PDB entry 7EXC | X-ray diffraction, 2.39 A resolution | chains B and E of the 6 polymer chains in the assembly

[Chain B]
Name: Tubulin beta chain
Organism: Sus scrofa
UniProtKB: P02554 (TBB_PIG); residues 1-445 here = UniProt positions 1-445
Amino-acid sequence (445 residues; numbered 1 to 445; the number before each row is that of its first residue):
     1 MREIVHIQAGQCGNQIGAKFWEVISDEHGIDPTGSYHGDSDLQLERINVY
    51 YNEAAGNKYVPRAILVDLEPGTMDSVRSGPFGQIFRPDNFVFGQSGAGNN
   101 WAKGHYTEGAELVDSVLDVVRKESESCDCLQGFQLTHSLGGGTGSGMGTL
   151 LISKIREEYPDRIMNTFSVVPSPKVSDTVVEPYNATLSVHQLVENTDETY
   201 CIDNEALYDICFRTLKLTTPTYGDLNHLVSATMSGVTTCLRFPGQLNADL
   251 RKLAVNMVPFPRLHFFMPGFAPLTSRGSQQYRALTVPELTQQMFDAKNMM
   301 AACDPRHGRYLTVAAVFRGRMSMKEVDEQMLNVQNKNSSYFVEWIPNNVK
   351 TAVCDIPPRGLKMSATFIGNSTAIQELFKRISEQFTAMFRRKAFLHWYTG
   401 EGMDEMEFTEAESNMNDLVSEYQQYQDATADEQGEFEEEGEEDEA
Not modelled in the structure: 1, 429-445
Metal / ion sites: Mg2+: Gln11, Asp177 (together with GDP)
Small-molecule neighbours:
  - GDP (guanosine-5'-diphosphate): Ala9, Gly10, Gln11, Cys12, Gln15, Asn99, Ser138, Gly140, Gly141, Gly142, Thr143, Gly144, Ser145, Val169, Pro171, Val175, Asp177, Glu181, Asn204, Tyr222, Leu225, Asn226
  - JEL (N-[[3-(1,3-benzodioxol-5-yloxy)phenyl]methyl]-9H-pyrido[3,4-b]indol-3-amine): Ile4, His6, Phe20, Tyr50, Gln134, Leu135, Thr136, Asn165, Thr166, Phe167, Glu198, Tyr200, Met233, Val236, Thr237, Leu240, Leu250, Leu253, Met257, Ala314, Val316, Ala352, Ile368
Swiss-Prot annotation at these positions:
  - motif: Met1 to Ile4 (MREI motif)
  - binding site (GTP): Gln11, Glu69, Ser138, Gly142, Thr143, Gly144, Asn204, Asn226
  - binding site (Mg(2+)): Glu69
  - modified residue: Ser40 (Phosphoserine), Lys58 (N6-acetyllysine), Ser172 (Phosphoserine), Thr285 (Phosphothreonine), Thr290 (Phosphothreonine), Arg318 (Omega-N-methylarginine), Glu438 (5-glutamyl polyglutamate)
  - cross-link (Glycyl lysine isopeptide (Lys-Gly)): Lys58 (interchain with G-Cter in ubiquitin), Lys324 (interchain with G-Cter in ubiquitin)

[Chain E]
Name: Stathmin-4
Organism: Rattus norvegicus
UniProtKB: P63043 (STMN4_RAT); residues -43 to 145 here correspond to UniProt positions 1-189 (UniProt number = residue number + 44)
Amino-acid sequence (189 residues; numbered -43 to 145; the number before each row is that of its first residue; numbers below 1 keep their minus sign (Met-43 is residue -43)):
   -43 MTLAAYKEKMKELPLVSLFCSCFLSDPLNKSSYKYEADTVDLNWCVISDM
     7 EVIELNKCTSGQSFEVILKPPSFDGVPEFNASLPRRRDPSLEEIQKKLEA
    57 AEERRKYQEAELLKHLAEKREHEREVIQKAIEENNNFIKMAKEKLAQKME
   107 SNKENREAHLAAMLERLQEKDKHAEEVRKNKELKEEASR
Not modelled in the structure: -43 to 5, 29-43, 142-145
Swiss-Prot annotation at these positions:
  - modified residue: Ser46 (Phosphoserine)
  - lipidation (S-palmitoyl cysteine): Cys-24, Cys-22

[Chain B / chain E interface]
Contacting residue pairs - 25 pairs, chain B then chain E:
  His105(B) - Lys75(E)  hydrogen bond
  Tyr106(B) - His78(E)  hydrogen bond
  Tyr106(B) - Glu79(E)
  Tyr106(B) - Val82(E)  hydrophobic
  Tyr106(B) - Ile83(E)
  Leu150(B) - Glu79(E)
  Ser153(B) - Leu72(E)
  Ser153(B) - Lys75(E)
  Ser153(B) - Arg76(E)  hydrogen bond
  Lys154(B) - Arg76(E)
  Lys154(B) - Glu79(E)  salt bridge
  Arg156(B) - Leu68(E)
  Glu157(B) - Leu69(E)
  Glu157(B) - Leu72(E)
  Glu157(B) - Arg76(E)  salt bridge
  Pro160(B) - Glu65(E)
  Gln191(B) - Lys75(E)
  Glu194(B) - His71(E)  salt bridge
  Glu401(B) - Val82(E)
  Glu401(B) - Ala86(E)
  Gly402(B) - Val82(E)
  Gly402(B) - Lys85(E)
  Gly402(B) - Ala86(E)
  Asp404(B) - Lys85(E)  salt bridge
  Glu407(B) - His78(E)  salt bridge
Also at the interface, not in a pair above, chain B (18 interface residues in all): Thr107, Thr399, Gly400, Met403
Also at the interface, not in a pair above, chain E (14 interface residues in all): Glu89

[In short]
The interface between chain B and chain E involves 18 residues on one side and 14 on the other; the contacts
include 3 hydrogen bonds and 5 salt bridges. Among the polar pairs are Lys154(B)-Glu79(E), Glu157(B)-Arg76(E)
and Glu194(B)-His71(E). Chain B binds compound JEL and GDP.
Here chain B is Tubulin beta chain (Sus scrofa) and chain E is Stathmin-4 (Rattus norvegicus). Entry 7EXC
(Crystal structure of T2R-TTL-1129A2 complex) was determined by X-ray diffraction.
